Entry 5LWF (X-ray diffraction, 2.56 A resolution); this record covers chains A and C.

[Chain A]
Name: Beta-lactamase
Source organism: Bacillus licheniformis
Notes: EC 3.5.2.6
UniProt: P00808 (BLAC_BACLI); the author numbering skips numbers that UniProt does not, so the offset changes along the chain: 27-57 = UniProt 44-74; 59-83 = UniProt 75-99; 86-238 = UniProt 100-252; 240-252 = UniProt 253-265; 1 more segments
Sequence (273 residues; row label = number of the first residue in the row; note: 5 numbers in that range are skipped by the numbering (no residue carries them; nothing is unmodelled there); a row labelled like 197A-197B holds insertion residues (197A, then the next letters in order)):
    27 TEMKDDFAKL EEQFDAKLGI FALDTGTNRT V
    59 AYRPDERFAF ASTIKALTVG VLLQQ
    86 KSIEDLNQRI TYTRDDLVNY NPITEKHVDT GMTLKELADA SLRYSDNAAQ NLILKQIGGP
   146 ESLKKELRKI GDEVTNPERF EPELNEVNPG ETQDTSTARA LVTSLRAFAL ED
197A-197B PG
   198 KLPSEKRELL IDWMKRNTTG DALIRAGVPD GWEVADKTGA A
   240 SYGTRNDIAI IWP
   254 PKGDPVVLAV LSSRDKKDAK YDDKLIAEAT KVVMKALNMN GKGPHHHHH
Not modelled in the structure: 27-29, 292-302
Sequence notes: insertion (197A-197B); expression tag (296-302)
Swiss-Prot annotation at these positions:
  - active site: Ser-70 (Acyl-ester intermediate), Glu-168 (Proton acceptor)
  - binding site (substrate): Lys-234 to Gly-236

[Chain C]
Name: Camelid heavy-chain antibody variable fragment cAb-G10S
Source organism: Lama glama
Notes: antibody fragment or engineered binder
Sequence (131 residues; numbered 4 to 134; the number before each row is that of its first residue):
     4 QVQLQESGGG LVQAGGSLRL SCAASGRTFS NDHMGWFRKA PGKEREFVAA ITPGTEKTYY
    64 ADSVKGRFAF SRDNAKNTVY LQMNSLKPED TAVYYCVATP YYRGSYYAAS TYTYWGQGTQ
   124 VTVSSHHHHH H
Not modelled in the structure: 4, 127-134
Disulfide bonds: Cys-25/Cys-99

[Interface between chain A and chain C]
Pairs across the interface (28):
  Arg-99(A) with Glu-47(C), salt bridge; Arg-48(C)
  Asp-100(A) with Arg-48(C), salt bridge; Ala-111(C); Ala-112(C), hydrogen bond (backbone-backbone); Ser-113(C), hydrogen bond (backbone-backbone)
  Asp-101(A) with Ser-113(C), hydrogen bond
  Leu-102(A) with Tyr-110(C); Ala-111(C)
  Val-103(A) with Ser-108(C); Tyr-110(C), hydrophobic
  Asn-136(A) with Ser-108(C)
  Lys-140(A) with Arg-106(C)
  Glu-163(A) with Tyr-105(C)
  Arg-164(A) with Tyr-62(C), hydrogen bond; Tyr-105(C)
  Phe-165(A) with Tyr-105(C), hydrogen bond (backbone-side chain); Gly-107(C); Ser-108(C)
  Glu-166(A) with Ser-108(C), hydrogen bond (backbone-side chain)
  Pro-167(A) with Ser-108(C); Tyr-110(C)
  Glu-168(A) with Tyr-62(C); Tyr-105(C), hydrogen bond; Ser-108(C), hydrogen bond; Tyr-109(C), hydrogen bond (side chain-backbone); Tyr-110(C)
  Gln-178(A) with Lys-60(C)
Interface residues without a listed pair, chain A (17 interface residues in all): Asn-104, Glu-171, Lys-270
Interface residues without a listed pair, chain C (14 interface residues in all): Lys-68

[In short]
The interface between chain A and chain C involves 17 residues on one side and 14 on the other; the contacts
include 9 hydrogen bonds and 2 salt bridges. Among the polar pairs are Arg-99(A)/Glu-47(C),
Asp-100(A)/Arg-48(C) and Asp-101(A)/Ser-113(C).
Here chain A is Beta-lactamase (Bacillus licheniformis) and chain C is Camelid heavy-chain antibody variable
fragment cAb-G10S (Lama glama). Entry 5LWF (Structure of a single domain camelid antibody fragment cAb-G10S in
complex with the BlaP beta-lactamase from ...) was determined by X-ray diffraction.
